PDB entry 4HUQ | X-ray diffraction, 3.00 A resolution | chains A and T of the 4 polymer chains in the assembly

[Chain A]
Protein: Energy-coupling factor transporter ATP-binding protein EcfA 1
Organism: Lactobacillus brevis
Notes: EC 3.6.3.-
UniProt: Q03PY6 (ECFA1_LACBA); numbering as in UniProt (aligned over 1-290)
Sequence (290 residues; row label = number of the first residue in the row):
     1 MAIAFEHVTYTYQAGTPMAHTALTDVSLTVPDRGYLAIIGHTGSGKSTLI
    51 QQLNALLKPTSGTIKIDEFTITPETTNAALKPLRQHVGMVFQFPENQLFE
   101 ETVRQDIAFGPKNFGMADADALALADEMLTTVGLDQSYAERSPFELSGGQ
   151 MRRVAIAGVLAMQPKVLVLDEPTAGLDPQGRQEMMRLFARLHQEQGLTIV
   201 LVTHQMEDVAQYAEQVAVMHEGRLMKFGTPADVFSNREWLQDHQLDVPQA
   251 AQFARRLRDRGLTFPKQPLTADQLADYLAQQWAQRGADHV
Not modelled in the structure: 1, 286-290

[Chain T]
Protein: Energy-coupling factor transporter transmembrane protein EcfT
Organism: Lactobacillus brevis
UniProt: Q03PY7 (ECFT_LACBA); residues 1-266 here = UniProt positions 1-266
Sequence (280 residues; each row starts with the number of its first residue; numbers below 1 keep their minus sign (Met-13 is residue -13)):
   -13 MGSSHHHHHHSQDPMSNFIFGRYLPLDSVVHRLDPRAKLMLSFCYIIVVF
    37 LANNIWSYAILIAFTVGAILSSKISLGFFLKGIRPLLWLIVFTVVLQLLF
    87 SPAGGHTYFHWAFINVTQDGLINAGYIFVRFLLIIMMSTLLTLSTQPLDI
   137 ATGLASLMKPLRWVKVPVDTLAMMLSIALRFVPTLMDEATKIMNAQRARG
   187 VDFGEGGLFKQAKSLIPLMVPLFMSAFNRAEDLSTAMEARGYQDSEHRSQ
   237 YRILTWQRRDTVTWLLFLLGFVAILIFRHW
Not modelled in the structure: -13 to 5, 88-99, 263-266
Construct notes: expression tag (-13 to 0)

[Interface between chain A and chain T]
Contacting residue pairs (29):
  Asn54(A) - Ala184(T)
  Leu56(A) - Arg183(T)
  Arg84(A) - Arg183(T)
  Arg84(A) - Ala184(T)
  Phe91(A) - Asn180(T)
  Phe91(A) - Ala181(T)  hydrophobic
  Asn96(A) - Ile178(T)
  Asn96(A) - Pro207(T)
  Gln97(A) - Ala181(T)
  Gln97(A) - Gln182(T)  hydrogen bond (backbone-side chain)
  Gln97(A) - Arg185(T)  hydrogen bond
  Leu98(A) - Pro207(T)
  Phe99(A) - Arg185(T)
  Phe99(A) - Pro203(T)  hydrophobic
  Phe99(A) - Val206(T)  hydrophobic
  Phe99(A) - Pro207(T)  hydrophobic
  Asp106(A) - Arg185(T)  salt bridge
  Phe109(A) - Arg185(T)
  Phe109(A) - Val187(T)  hydrophobic
  Phe109(A) - Pro203(T)  hydrophobic
  Gly110(A) - Arg185(T)
  Asn113(A) - Arg185(T)  hydrogen bond (side chain-backbone)
  Asn113(A) - Gly186(T)
  Asn113(A) - Val187(T)
  Phe114(A) - Arg185(T)
  Phe114(A) - Gly186(T)
  Phe144(A) - Met210(T)  hydrophobic
  Met162(A) - Ala184(T)
  Met162(A) - Arg185(T)
Other interface residues (no listed pair), chain A (18 interface residues in all): Gln51, Lys81, Met89
Other interface residues (no listed pair), chain T (16 interface residues in all): Glu174, Asp188, Ile202

[In short]
18 residues of chain A and 16 residues of chain T are in contact, with 3 hydrogen bonds and 1 salt bridge.
Polar pairs include Asp106(A)-Arg185(T), Gln97(A)-Gln182(T) and Gln97(A)-Arg185(T).
Chain A is Energy-coupling factor transporter ATP-binding protein EcfA 1 and chain T is Energy-coupling factor
transporter transmembrane protein EcfT, both from Lactobacillus brevis; the structure, Crystal Structure of a
transporter, was determined by X-ray diffraction.
